6YNX - chains j and l of the 41 polymer chains in the assembly; structure by electron microscopy, 2.50 A resolution.

== Chain j ==
Molecule: ATPTT5
Source organism: Tetrahymena thermophila
UniProtKB: Q228N4 (Q228N4_TETTS); numbering as in UniProt (aligned over 1-273)
Sequence (273 residues; numbered 1 to 273; the number before each row is that of its first residue):
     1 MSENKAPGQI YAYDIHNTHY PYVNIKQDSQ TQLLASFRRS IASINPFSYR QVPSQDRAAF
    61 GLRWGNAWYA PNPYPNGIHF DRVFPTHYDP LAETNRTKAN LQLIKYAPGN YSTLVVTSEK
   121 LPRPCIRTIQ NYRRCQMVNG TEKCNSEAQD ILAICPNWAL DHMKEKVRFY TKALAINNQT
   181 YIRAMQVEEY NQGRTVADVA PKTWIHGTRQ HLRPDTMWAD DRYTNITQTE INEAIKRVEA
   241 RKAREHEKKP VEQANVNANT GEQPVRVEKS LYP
Unresolved in the structure: 1-4
Disulfide bonds: Cys125-Cys155

== Chain l ==
Molecule: ATPTT6
Source organism: Tetrahymena thermophila
UniProtKB: I7MCQ6 (I7MCQ6_TETTS); residues 1-247 here = UniProt positions 1-247
Sequence (247 residues; each row starts with the number of its first residue):
     1 MPVKEGQAKL WFSTKEEADA YDDKMISNIE LKSQDYEDEN FSPVFNRKTQ EYFLEPSEKF
    61 KSDFAELLRP LRSLSFNQVV DRYVLIPPNH TFYRNWTYEK FLGGFGLSYL ILRELPLRNF
   121 YARVFVMYAF AAKVLDHLGN PFPFSGHGQI VAAADRWNHW DVRCYDNVMK ALKYIRIPTV
   181 QNNIPEATRW YGRQPGHLLR ADTYWIPNLV SQRFAKHQPA HWDGTQNMPI FRLADPKHKD
   241 SYMVQFR
Unresolved in the structure: 1

== Interface between chain j and chain l ==
Pairs across the interface (124):
  Gly8(j) - Ile86(l)
  Gln9(j) - Ile86(l)
  Ile10(j) - Trp157(l)  hydrophobic
  Tyr11(j) - Leu67(l)  hydrogen bond (side chain-backbone)
  Tyr11(j) - Leu68(l)
  Tyr11(j) - Pro70(l)
  Tyr11(j) - Leu71(l)
  Tyr11(j) - Tyr83(l)
  Asp14(j) - Tyr83(l)  hydrogen bond
  Pro46(j) - Lys100(l)  hydrogen bond (backbone-side chain)
  Ser48(j) - Lys100(l)  hydrogen bond (backbone-side chain)
  Pro53(j) - Ala153(l)
  Pro53(j) - Asp155(l)
  Ser54(j) - Arg94(l)  hydrogen bond (backbone-side chain)
  Ser54(j) - Trp157(l)
  Gln55(j) - Ile86(l)
  Gln55(j) - Pro87(l)  hydrogen bond (side chain-backbone)
  Gln55(j) - Asn89(l)
  Gln55(j) - Phe92(l)
  Gln55(j) - Arg94(l)  hydrogen bond (backbone-side chain)
  Gln55(j) - Trp157(l)
  Asp56(j) - Phe92(l)
  Asp56(j) - Tyr93(l)
  Asp56(j) - Arg94(l)
  Arg57(j) - Tyr93(l)  hydrogen bond (side chain-backbone)
  Arg57(j) - Arg94(l)
  Arg57(j) - Trp96(l)
  Arg57(j) - Thr97(l)
  Ala58(j) - Arg94(l)  hydrogen bond (backbone-backbone)
  Ala58(j) - Thr97(l)  hydrogen bond (backbone-side chain)
  Ala58(j) - Tyr98(l)
  Ala59(j) - Tyr98(l)  hydrogen bond (backbone-side chain)
  Ala59(j) - Ala152(l)
  Ala59(j) - Ala153(l)  hydrogen bond (backbone-backbone)
  Phe60(j) - Thr97(l)
  Phe60(j) - Tyr98(l)  hydrophobic
  Phe60(j) - Phe101(l)  hydrophobic
  Phe60(j) - Ile150(l)  hydrophobic
  Phe60(j) - Val151(l)
  Phe60(j) - Ala153(l)
  Gly61(j) - Val151(l)  hydrogen bond (backbone-backbone)
  Gly61(j) - Ala152(l)
  Gly61(j) - Ala153(l)
  Arg63(j) - Phe101(l)
  Asn66(j) - Lys133(l)  hydrogen bond
  Asn66(j) - Asp136(l)  hydrogen bond
  Asn66(j) - His137(l)  hydrogen bond (backbone-side chain)
  Trp68(j) - His137(l)  hydrogen bond
  Trp68(j) - Gln149(l)
  Trp68(j) - Ile150(l)
  Trp68(j) - Val151(l)  hydrophobic
  Tyr69(j) - Val151(l)
  Gly109(j) - Ile175(l)
  Thr117(j) - Tyr174(l)
  Thr117(j) - Arg176(l)
  Glu119(j) - Lys170(l)  salt bridge
  Glu119(j) - Arg176(l)  salt bridge
  Glu119(j) - Ala187(l)
  Glu119(j) - Thr188(l)  hydrogen bond
  Lys120(j) - Asp166(l)  salt bridge
  Lys120(j) - Tyr191(l)  hydrogen bond (backbone-side chain)
  Leu121(j) - Tyr191(l)
  Pro122(j) - Trp190(l)  hydrophobic
  Pro122(j) - Tyr191(l)
  Pro156(j) - Trp190(l)
  Trp158(j) - Glu186(l)
  Trp158(j) - Ala187(l)  hydrophobic
  Trp158(j) - Trp190(l)
  Trp158(j) - Tyr191(l)  hydrophobic
  Arg209(j) - Ala8(l)
  Arg209(j) - Phe53(l)
  Arg209(j) - Glu55(l)  salt bridge
  Gln210(j) - Gln7(l)
  Gln210(j) - Ala8(l)  hydrogen bond (backbone-backbone)
  His211(j) - Gln7(l)
  His211(j) - Ala8(l)
  His211(j) - Lys9(l)  hydrogen bond (backbone-backbone)
  Leu212(j) - Lys9(l)
  Leu212(j) - Trp11(l)  hydrophobic
  Arg213(j) - Ala8(l)
  Arg213(j) - Lys9(l)  hydrogen bond (backbone-backbone)
  Arg213(j) - Trp11(l)
  Asp215(j) - Tyr21(l)  hydrogen bond
  Asp215(j) - Met25(l)
  Thr216(j) - Glu51(l)  hydrogen bond
  Met217(j) - Met25(l)  hydrophobic
  Met217(j) - Ile29(l)  hydrophobic
  Trp218(j) - Lys48(l)
  Trp218(j) - Thr49(l)
  Trp218(j) - Gln50(l)
  Trp218(j) - Glu51(l)  hydrogen bond (backbone-backbone)
  Ala219(j) - Gln50(l)
  Ala219(j) - Phe53(l)
  Asp221(j) - Lys4(l)
  Arg222(j) - Val3(l)
  Arg222(j) - Lys4(l)  hydrogen bond (backbone-backbone)
  Arg222(j) - Glu5(l)  salt bridge
  Arg222(j) - Leu10(l)
  Arg222(j) - Asp22(l)  salt bridge
  Tyr223(j) - Tyr21(l)
  Tyr223(j) - Asp22(l)  hydrogen bond
  Tyr223(j) - Met25(l)  hydrophobic
  Tyr223(j) - Ile26(l)  hydrophobic
  Tyr223(j) - Ile29(l)  hydrophobic
  Thr224(j) - Lys4(l)
  Asn225(j) - Pro2(l)
  Asn225(j) - Lys4(l)
  Ile226(j) - Pro2(l)
  Ile226(j) - Ile26(l)  hydrophobic
  Gln228(j) - Leu31(l)
  Gln228(j) - Glu39(l)
  Gln228(j) - Asn40(l)
  Glu230(j) - Pro2(l)
  Ile231(j) - Ile26(l)
  Ile231(j) - Ile29(l)  hydrophobic
  Ile231(j) - Leu31(l)  hydrophobic
  Ala234(j) - Asp23(l)
  Ala234(j) - Ile26(l)  hydrophobic
  Ile235(j) - Ser27(l)
  Arg237(j) - Asp23(l)  salt bridge
  Val238(j) - Asp23(l)
  Val238(j) - Ser27(l)
  Arg241(j) - Ala20(l)
  Arg241(j) - Asp23(l)  salt bridge
Also at the interface, not in a pair above, chain j (61 interface residues in all): Pro7, Ile15, Phe47, Tyr49, Ala67, Pro108, Pro214, Asp220, Thr227
Also at the interface, not in a pair above, chain l (69 interface residues in all): Asp19, Lys24, Asn28, Arg69, Arg82, Pro88, Ser108

== Summary ==
The interface between chain j and chain l involves 61 residues on one side and 69 on the other, with 27
hydrogen bonds and 8 salt bridges. Among the polar pairs are Glu119(j)-Lys170(l), Glu119(j)-Arg176(l) and
Lys120(j)-Asp166(l).
Here chain j is ATPTT5 and chain l is ATPTT6, both from Tetrahymena thermophila. Entry 6YNX (Cryo-EM structure
of Tetrahymena thermophila mitochondrial ATP synthase - Fo-subcomplex) was determined by electron microscopy,
deposited together with 6YNV, 6YNW, 6YNY, 6YNZ and 6YO0.
